PDB entry 3J0C | electron microscopy, 4.80 A resolution (low resolution: residue-level contacts below are approximate; hydrogen-bond / salt-bridge calls are withheld) | chains J and L of the 12 polymer chains in the assembly

# Chain J
Name: E1 envelope glycoprotein
Organism: Venezuelan equine encephalitis virus
Notes: fragment: full length
UniProtKB: P05674 (POLS_EEVV8); residues 1-442 here correspond to UniProt positions 813-1254 (UniProt number = residue number + 812)
Amino-acid sequence (442 residues; each row starts with the number of its first residue):
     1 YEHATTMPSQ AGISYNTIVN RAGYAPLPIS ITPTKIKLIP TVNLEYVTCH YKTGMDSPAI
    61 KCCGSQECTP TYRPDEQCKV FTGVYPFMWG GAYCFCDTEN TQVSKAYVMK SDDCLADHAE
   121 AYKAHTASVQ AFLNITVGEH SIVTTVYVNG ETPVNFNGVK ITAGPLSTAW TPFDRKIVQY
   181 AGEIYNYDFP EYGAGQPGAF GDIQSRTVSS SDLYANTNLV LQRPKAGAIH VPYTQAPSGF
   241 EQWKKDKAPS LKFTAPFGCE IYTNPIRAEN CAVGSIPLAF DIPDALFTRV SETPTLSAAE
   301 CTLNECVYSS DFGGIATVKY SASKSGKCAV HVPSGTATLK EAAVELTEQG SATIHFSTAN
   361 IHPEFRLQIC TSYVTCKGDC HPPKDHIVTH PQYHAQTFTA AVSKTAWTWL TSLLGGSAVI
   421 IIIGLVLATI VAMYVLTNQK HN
Disulfide bonds: Cys49-Cys114, Cys62-Cys94, Cys63-Cys96, Cys301-Cys376, Cys306-Cys380, Cys328-Cys370
UniProt features mapped onto this chain:
  - region: Val84 to Thr101 (E1 fusion peptide loop)
  - glycosylation: Asn134 (N-linked (GlcNAc...) asparagine)
Reported in the primary citation:
  - post-translational modification sites: Asn134

# Chain L
Name: Capsid protein
Organism: Venezuelan equine encephalitis virus
Notes: EC 3.4.21.90; fragment: C-terminal protease domain
UniProtKB: P05674 (POLS_EEVV8); residue numbers follow UniProt; this construct covers 114-275
Amino-acid sequence (162 residues; numbered 114 to 275; the number before each row is that of its first residue):
   114 KRQRMVMKLE SDKTFPIMLE GKINGYACVV GGKLFRPMHV EGKIDNDVLA ALKTKKASKY
   174 DLEYADVPQN MRADTFKYTH EKPQGYYSWH HGAVQYENGR FTVPKGVGAK GDSGRPILDN
   234 QGRVVAIVLG GVNEGSRTAL SVVMWNEKGV TVKYTPENCE QW
UniProt features mapped onto this chain:
  - active site (Charge relay system): His152, Asp174, Ser226
  - site: Tyr200 (Involved in dimerization of the capsid protein), Asn233 (Involved in dimerization of the capsid protein), Trp275 (Cleavage)
  - modified residue: Ser124 (Phosphoserine), Thr127 (Phosphothreonine)

# Interface between chain J and chain L
Residue-residue contacts (11):
  Asn438(J) with Asn259(L); Val263(L)
  Gln439(J) with Tyr173(L); Val263(L); Thr264(L); Val265(L)
  His441(J) with Asn259(L); Glu260(L); Lys261(L)
  Asn442(J) with Asn259(L); Tyr267(L)
Interface residues without a listed pair, chain L (11 interface residues in all): Lys195, Met257, Lys266

# Summary
4 residues of chain J and 11 residues of chain L are in contact. From UniProt: 3 active-site residues on chain
L. From the paper: a modification site at Asn134(J).
Chain J is E1 envelope glycoprotein and chain L is Capsid protein, both from Venezuelan equine encephalitis
virus; the structure, Models of E1, E2 and CP of Venezuelan Equine Encephalitis Virus TC-83 strain restrained
by a ..., was determined by electron microscopy, deposited together with 3J0G.
